Entry 5WHO (X-ray diffraction, 2.23 A resolution); this record covers chain B.

[Chain B]
Molecule: Kelch-like ECH-associated protein 1
Source organism: Homo sapiens
Reference sequence: Q14145 (KEAP1_HUMAN); numbering as in UniProt (aligned over 312-624)
Sequence (336 residues; row label = number of the first residue in the row):
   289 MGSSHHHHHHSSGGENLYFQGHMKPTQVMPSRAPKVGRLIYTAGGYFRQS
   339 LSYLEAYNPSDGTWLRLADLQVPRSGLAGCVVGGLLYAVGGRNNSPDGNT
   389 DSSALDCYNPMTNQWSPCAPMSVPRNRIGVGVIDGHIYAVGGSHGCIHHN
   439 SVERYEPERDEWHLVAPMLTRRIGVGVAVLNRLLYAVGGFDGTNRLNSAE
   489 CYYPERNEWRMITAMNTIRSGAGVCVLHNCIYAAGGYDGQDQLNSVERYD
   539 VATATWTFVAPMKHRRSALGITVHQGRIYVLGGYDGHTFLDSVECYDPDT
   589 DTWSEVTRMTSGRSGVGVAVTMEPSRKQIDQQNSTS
Not modelled in the structure: 289-324, 614-624
Construct notes: initiating methionine (289); expression tag (290-311); engineered mutation Ser319 (Cys in Q14145), Ala540 (Glu in Q14145), Ala542 (Glu in Q14145), Ser613 (Cys in Q14145), Ser622 (Cys in Q14145), Ser624 (Cys in Q14145)
Curated features (UniProtKB/Swiss-Prot):
  - site: Cys434 (Sensor for electrophilic agents)
  - modified residue: Cys434 (S-cGMP-cysteine)
  - natural variant: Gly333 (G333C: In a NSCLC cell line), Gly350 (G350S: In a NSCLC cell line), Gly364 (G364C: In a lung adenocarcinoma cell line), Gly430 (G430C: In a lung adenocarcinoma patient), Ala522 (A522V: In a breast cancer sample)
  - mutagenesis: Tyr334 (Y334A: Loss of interaction with NFE2L2/NRF2. Strongly reduces repression of NFE2L2/NRF2-dependent gene expression. Loss of interaction with PGAM5), Arg380 (R380A: Loss of interaction with NFE2L2/NRF2. Abolishes repression of NFE2L2/NRF2-dependent gene expression. Impaired interaction with SQSTM1/p62), Asn382 (N382A: Loss of interaction with NFE2L2/NRF2. Strongly reduces repression of NFE2L2/NRF2-dependent gene expression. Impaired interaction with SQSTM1/p62), Arg415 (R415A: Loss of interaction with NFE2L2/NRF2. Abolishes repression of NFE2L2/NRF2-dependent gene expression. Loss of interaction with PGAM5. Does not affect interaction with SQSTM1/p62), His436 (H436A: Loss of interaction with NFE2L2/NRF2. Abolishes repression of NFE2L2/NRF2-dependent gene expression. Does not affect interaction with SQSTM1/p62), Phe478 (F478A: Abolishes repression of NFE2L2/NRF2-dependent gene expression), Arg483 (R483A: Loss of interaction with NFE2L2/NRF2. Abolishes repression of NFE2L2/NRF2-dependent gene expression. Loss of interaction with PGAM5. Does not affect interaction with SQSTM1/p62), Tyr525 (Y525A: Loss of interaction with NFE2L2/NRF2. Strongly reduces repression of NFE2L2/NRF2-dependent gene expression. Abolishes interaction with SQSTM1/p62), Tyr572 (Y572A: Loss of interaction with NFE2L2/NRF2. Strongly reduces repression of NFE2L2/NRF2-dependent gene expression. Loss of interaction with PGAM5. Abolishes interaction with SQSTM1/p62), Lys615 (K615R: Decreases binding to PGCKA1. Increases protein half-life)
From the paper describing this entry:
  - binding site for 4-oxo-4H-1-benzopyran-2-carboxylic acid: Arg415, Arg483, Ser508, Tyr525, Ser555

[Summary]
UniProt lists 10 mutagenesis sites. The paper reports a binding site for 4-oxo-4H-1-benzopyran-2-carboxylic
acid at Arg415, Arg483 and Ser508 among others.
Chain B is Kelch-like ECH-associated protein 1 (Homo sapiens); the structure, Kelch domain of human Keap1
bound to small molecule inhibitor fragment: 4-oxo-4H-1-benzopyran-2-carboxylic acid, was determined by X-ray
diffraction, deposited together with 5WIY, 5WFL, 5WFV, 5WG1 and 5WHL.
